8TMO - chains L and H of the 7 polymer chains in the assembly; structure by electron microscopy, 3.10 A resolution.

# Chain L
Molecule: sAB C18 Light Chain
Organism: Homo sapiens
Sequence (215 residues; row label = number of the first residue in the row):
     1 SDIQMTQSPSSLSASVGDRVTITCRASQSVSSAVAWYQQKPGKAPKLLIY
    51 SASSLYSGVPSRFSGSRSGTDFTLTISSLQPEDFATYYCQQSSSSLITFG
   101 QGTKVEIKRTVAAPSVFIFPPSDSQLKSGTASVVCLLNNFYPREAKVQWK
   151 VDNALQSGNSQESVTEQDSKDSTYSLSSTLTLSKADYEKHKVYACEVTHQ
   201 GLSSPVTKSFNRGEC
Disordered / not traced: 1, 109-215
Cystine bridges: Cys24-Cys89

# Chain H
Molecule: sAB C18 Heavy Chain
Organism: Homo sapiens
Sequence (237 residues; numbered -2 to 234; the number before each row is that of its first residue; numbers below 1 keep their minus sign (Glu-2 is residue -2)):
    -2 EISEVQLVESGGGLVQPGGSLRLSCAASGFNVSYYSIHWVRQAPGKGLEW
    48 VASISSSSGSTSYADSVKGRFTISADTSKNTAYLQMNSLRAEDTAVYYCA
    98 RSYWYYIWSYSYGNAMDYWGQGTLVTVSSASTKGPSVFPLAPSSKSTSGG
   148 TAALGCLVKDYFPEPVTVSWNSGALTSGVHTFPAVLQSSGLYSLSSVVTV
   198 PSSSLGTQTYICNVNHKPSNTKVDKKVEPKSCDKTHT
Disordered / not traced: -2 to 0, 127-234
Cystine bridges: Cys22-Cys96

# Interface between chain L and chain H
Pairs across the interface (42):
  Ser31(L) with Ile104(H); Trp105(H); Tyr107(H), hydrogen bond; Ser108(H), hydrogen bond
  Ser32(L) with Ile104(H)
  Ala33(L) with Tyr102(H); Ile104(H), hydrophobic
  Val34(L) with Tyr102(H)
  Tyr37(L) with Met113(H), hydrogen bond (side chain-backbone)
  Gln39(L) with Gln39(H), hydrogen bond; Tyr95(H)
  Ala44(L) with Trp116(H), hydrophobic; Gly117(H)
  Pro45(L) with Leu45(H), hydrophobic; Trp116(H)
  Leu47(L) with Ala112(H), hydrophobic; Met113(H)
  Tyr50(L) with Tyr100(H); Tyr102(H), hydrophobic; Ala112(H), hydrophobic
  Ser51(L) with Tyr102(H), hydrogen bond (backbone-side chain)
  Tyr56(L) with Asp114(H), hydrogen bond
  Tyr88(L) with Gln39(H); Lys43(H); Gly44(H); Leu45(H)
  Gln90(L) with Asn111(H); Met113(H)
  Ser92(L) with Tyr102(H); Tyr109(H); Gly110(H); Asn111(H), hydrogen bond (side chain-backbone)
  Ser95(L) with Trp47(H)
  Leu96(L) with Trp47(H), hydrophobic; Tyr60(H); Asp62(H)
  Ile97(L) with His35(H); Trp47(H); Asn111(H); Met113(H), hydrophobic
  Phe99(L) with Leu45(H); Trp47(H)
Also at the interface, not in a pair above, chain L (22 interface residues in all): Lys43, Gly100, Gln101
Also at the interface, not in a pair above, chain H (28 interface residues in all): Val37, Glu46, Ser59, Ala61, Tyr115

# Summary
Chain L and chain H form an interface of 22 and 28 residues respectively, with 7 hydrogen bonds. Polar
contacts include Ser31(L)-Tyr107(H), Ser31(L)-Ser108(H) and Tyr37(L)-Met113(H).
Here chain L is sAB C18 Light Chain and chain H is sAB C18 Heavy Chain, both from Homo sapiens. Entry 8TMO
(Cryo-EM structure of magnesium depleted CorA in complex with conformation-specific synthetic antibody C18,
State MGD-1C) was determined by electron microscopy.
